PDB entry 6YWX | electron microscopy, 3.10 A resolution | chains A and 1 of the 83 polymer chains in the assembly

Chain A:
Molecule: 23S rRNA
Source organism: Neurospora crassa OR74A
Sequence (3464 nucleotides; numbered 1 to 3464 plus 28 insertion-coded residues; 28 numbers in that range are skipped by the numbering (no residue carries them; nothing is unmodelled there); the number before each row is that of its first residue; a row labelled like 1655A-1655Z holds insertion residues (1655A, then the next letters in order)):
     1 AAAUGUAAUG GAUAUAAAGC UUAUGUUUAU AUAUAUAGAC AUAUAUAAGU AUAUAAAGAG
    61 ACUACUACCA AUAGCUACAC UAUGUAUUAA GGAGAGUAUA ACUUAAUUUA UGUUUAUGAU
   121 UUUAUCAUAC CCCUAAAAAU GACACCGAGG AGCAAGGGUC GGGUUAGCAU CCUGGUUCGU
   181 ACACCUUGGU GACCUAGGCU AGUACCAGGU CCCCCUCUAA GGGACUUGUC CCCCUCUAAG
   241 GGACUUGCGU CGGUCCUAUC CUAGGCCGAA UAGGUGAAUA AAUACUUACG GACGGCCUUG
   301 GUCUGUCCUA GAGGUUAUCA ACAUAUGAAC UCUUAGAGAA AUUACUUAAU AAACGAAGUG
   361 AAUUGAAAUA UCUUAUUAAC UUCAGGAAAA GAAAUCAAAC GAGAUUCUAU GAUUAGUGUG
   421 AACGAAAAUA GAGCAGCCUA UUAAAAUAAG UAAAAUGGCU UUAAAGCUGU UUGAAUAUUG
   481 UGGGGAACCU UCCUCAAAGG CUAAAUAUAA UACAUGAGUU ACAGAGAAAA GUACCGUGAG
   541 GGAAAGCUUU GAAAUAGUAG UUUUAUAAGC AGCUCAAGCA AUAAGAAAGC GAGAGCGUAC
   601 CUUUUGCAUA AUGGGUCACC AAGUUAAUUU UAGAUGCGAG CGAAUUUAUU UAUGUUUUUA
   661 CUGAUUAAAC AAUAUAAUGA AUCAUAAUUA UUUUUGUAAC GAGUAUUAGU AUUAAAUCUU
   721 AAUUUAAUAU UAGUAUAAGU UUUCAGUAUG GCGGCUACAU AGCAUAAUCU AUGCAGCCAG
   781 CCAAUAAUUG GAUUUCCAAU CCAAUUUCGG UAAUAAAUAG AUGUGCAUAG UUAAACCGAU
   841 CAUUAAAAUA AUGAAUAGUG UCUAAAGUUA GACCCGAAGC CUGGUGAUCU UACUAUAGUC
   901 AGGACUAUAA AGGUCCGAAC GGGUUAUCGU UGCAAAGAUA UCCGAAGAAC UAUGGUAAGC
   961 GAGUGAAAGA CAACACUGAC UAGGAUAGCU GGUUUUCUGC GAAACCUAUA AUAGUAGGCA
  1021 AUUUAAGUAA CAUCUUAGUA GGUACAGAAC UUAAUCUCAG ACAAGAUGUA GAUUUUCAUA
  1081 CCUAUGUUUA GGUAUGAAAU GCAUUUUUUU UUGUAUACAU CGGGGGAUCG UGAAGAUUUU
  1141 AUCGGUGAGU AUGUAGACUC GGAAUGACAA AGAUGAAUCU UGAAUAAUCA GACAUAGAAU
  1201 GAUAAGGUUG UAUGUCAAAA GGGAAACAGC CCAGAACAAG AGUUAAGGUU CCAAAAUUAU
  1261 UAUUAAGUGA AAUAAAGAAA GUUUUUAUAU AAGUCGACAA GAAGAUGGGC UUGGAAGCAG
  1321 CCAUAAUUUA AAGAUCUCGU AACAGAGCAC UUGUUAAAUC UUAAAAGCAU CGAAAAUUUA
  1381 ACGGAUCUAA AUAAUAUACC GAAACCUUGU CCAUAUGUAA CAUUAGUAAU AAUAUGCUAU
  1441 UAAUGUUAUU UGAUGGGGUA GCAGAACGUU GAGUGAAUCU UAGAUUUUUU UUUUAUAACU
  1501 AAAUAUAGAU GAUAACUCAA GUGAGAAUGG UGACAUGAGU AACAAAAAAG AGUUUAAGGU
  1561 ACCUAAAAGG UAUCUUAGAG UCUCGCCUAA AGCUUAUGGC UACGUCAAGU AACGGCCUCU
  1621 AAGUUUAUAA UCUGAAGAUU AUGACGAUGA GAAAA
1655A-1655Z UAACGCGCAGAAGUGCGCUGCUUUGA
1656A-1656B UA
  1676 CUU
  1687 AUGGUACCAA CAUUUAAAAG UGAAAAUUGU GCAGGAAGGA UCAGUAUCCU UUCAUUCUUA
  1747 UGUGGGGGAG UGGACAAAAC UGAACAGAGU GUAUCUGAAC ACAGAUGAGU CCACACCCCC
  1807 CCCCAUGUAA UGAAUGAAUG ACAAACCGUA CCUAGAAUCU GAAACAAGUA AGCUAGUAGA
  1867 GAAUACGAAG GCGUGAAUGA GAUAACAAUC AUAAAGGAAC UCGGCAAACU AACUACCGUA
  1927 ACUUAGGGAU AAGGAGAGCU CAUUAGUCUC GAUUAAUACG AGUAAAAAGG AAGAAGCAUG
  1987 GAAUAUUGUU GUACGACUGU UUAAUUAAAA CAAAGCACUU UGCAAAAAGA CGAUAAGUCU
  2047 AAGUAUUGAG UGUGAUUUCU GCCCGAUGCC GGCUGGUUAA CGAAUUUUCU AAAUUGAAAA
  2107 AAAAUUUGGU UUCAGAGGAA CCCCCGGUUA AUGGCGGCCU UAGCGUGAGG GUCCUAAGGU
  2167 AGCGAAAUGC CUUGGCCGUU AAAUGCGGUC UUGCAUGAAU GAUGUAACGA UACAACAGCU
  2227 GUCUCUAUGA UUGACUCAGU GAAAUUGGAA UAACUGUGCA GAUACAGUUU ACCUCUAGUU
  2287 AGACGAGAAG ACCCUAUGCA GCUUUACUGU UACUAAUUAU UGAAUACGAU UCUGAAAAUU
  2347 UCCAGUGUAA AAGGUAAUCG AUAAGAUAUA AUUGAAACAC CUUUAUUUUU CUAUCGUAUU
  2407 AUUAAACCUU AAAUUAAGGA ACAAUUGUUA GAAGACAGUU UAUGCGGGGC ACAGGCCCCA
  2467 UAAAGAGUAA AUGGGUGUGU CUAAAAUUUA UAAAUUUAUG UUUGCAAUUU UUUAUAGUGA
  2527 UUAUAUAUCA AAUCAUCUUU AUGCUAUUCA UAGAGUGUAU UUAUUAUAUU CCUUGGGUAC
  2587 AGUAUAAAAA UUAUAUAUGU AUUAAUUUAC AUAUAUUUUU UCUAAGAAAU UAGGUAAGAU
  2647 UUUGUUUAUA GAGAAAUUAG AUGUAAAAAA AAAAUCUUAU GAGGGCGGUA UUUAAUAAUC
  2707 CGCUUCUAAU AUUUUUUUGU AGUUAUUAUU AUAAAUUUAA UAAUAAUCAU GUUUAUUACU
  2767 UAAAAAGCUU AAUGGCUUAA UCUUGCCUUA CUGUUUGAUU AACAACAAAU CUUACAGUCG
  2827 CGUAAGCGGG GCAUAGGAUC ACAAGAUACA AAAAGGAAAG AUCUUGGAUU UUUGGAAAAG
  2887 CUACGCUAGG GAUAACAGGC UAAUUUGCGC AAGAGUGUAC AAAAUGAGUG CGCGGUUUGG
  2947 CACCUCGAUG UCGGCUUGAC UAAUCCUCAU GGAUGCAGAA ACUAUGUAGG GUACGACUGU
  3007 UCGUCGAUUA AAAAGUUACA UGAGCUGGGU UAAAUACGUC GUGAGACAGU AUGGUUUCUA
  3067 UCUUCUAGAG GGAAUUAGAA UAUAAUAAGG AUUAACCUUU GUACGAAAGG AACAUGGGGU
  3127 ACUAUUGUUA UACCUAGUUG UAUAACAGUU UUAUUAACCU CUGGUUUACC UGUUGUUUAU
  3187 GUGCCUUAUA UUAAUUUCAU GUGUGAUGCU CCGCAAGGAU AUUACAGGGA UGUUACCGUC
  3247 ACUUGAGUAA AUACAAUAGC AUAAGCAUGG CAGGAAAGCU AAGUUAGUCA AAAAUAAGUG
  3307 CUGAAAGCAU AUAGGCACGA AAUUUACCUU AAGAUAUUUC UUAAAUAUAC GUAAGAAAAU
  3367 AUUACGUUAA UAGGCUUAGU UUGUAAUAAU CUAGAGAUUU UAAGGAACUA AGUACUAAUU
  3427 UUAUAAAAAA CUGAAUGAUU AAUAUAUCUU ACAUUUUC
Disordered / not traced: 1-4, 35-40, 121-309, 646-817, 1084-1089, 1433-1437, 1655A-1655Z, 1656A-1656B, 1687, 1728-1828, 1959-1963, 2493-2504, 2525-2528, 2561-2576, 2695-2703, 2738-2743, 2953-2957, 3135-3148, 3194-3231, 3460-3464
Metal / ion sites: K+ site 1 near A105 (its only coordinating residue here); Mg2+ site 1 near A328 (its only coordinating residue here); Mg2+ site 2 near A335 (its only coordinating residue here); Mg2+ site 3: A335, G336; Mg2+ site 4 near A367 (its only coordinating residue here); Mg2+ site 5 near G411 (its only coordinating residue here); Mg2+ site 6 near A415 (its only coordinating residue here); Mg2+ site 7: A448, A497; Mg2+ site 8: A453, G466; Mg2+ site 9 near A453 (its only coordinating residue here); K+ site 2 near A465 (its only coordinating residue here); Mg2+ site 10: A486, A2859; 110 more Mg2+ sites not listed; 28 more K+ sites not listed
Residues lining bound ligands:
  - NAD (nicotinamide-adenine-dinucleotide): A2755, G2757, U2759, U2760
  - spermine (SPM): G1248, U1249, U1250, C1251, A1270, A1271, C1382, G1383, G1384, U1392

Chain 1:
Molecule: Mitochondrial large ribosomal subunit YmL35
Source organism: Neurospora crassa OR74A
UniProt: Q7RXV8 (Q7RXV8_NEUCR); numbering as in UniProt (aligned over 1-449)
Sequence (449 residues; row label = number of the first residue in the row):
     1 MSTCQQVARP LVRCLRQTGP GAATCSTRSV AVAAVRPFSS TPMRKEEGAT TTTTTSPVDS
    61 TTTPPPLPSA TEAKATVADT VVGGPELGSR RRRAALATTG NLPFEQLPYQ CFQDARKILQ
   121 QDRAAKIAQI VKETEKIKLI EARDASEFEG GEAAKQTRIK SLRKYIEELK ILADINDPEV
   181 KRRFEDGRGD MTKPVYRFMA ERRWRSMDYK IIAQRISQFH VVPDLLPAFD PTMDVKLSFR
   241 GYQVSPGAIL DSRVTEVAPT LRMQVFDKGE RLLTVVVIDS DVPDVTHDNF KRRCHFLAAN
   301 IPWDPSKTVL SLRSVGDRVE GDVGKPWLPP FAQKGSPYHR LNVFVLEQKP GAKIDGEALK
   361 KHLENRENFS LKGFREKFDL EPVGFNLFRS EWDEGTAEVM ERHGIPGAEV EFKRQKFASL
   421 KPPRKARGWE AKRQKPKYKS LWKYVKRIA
Disordered / not traced: 1-82

Interface between chain A and chain 1:
Contacting residue pairs - 140 pairs, chain A then chain 1:
  U413(A) with Ser440(1), base contact
  A421(A) with Lys443(1), salt bridge to the phosphate; Tyr444(1), hydrogen bond to the phosphate
  A422(A) with Lys443(1), hydrogen bond to the base
  U629(A) with Pro436(1), hydrogen bond to the sugar; Lys437(1), hydrogen bond to the sugar; Lys439(1), phosphate contact
  U630(A) with Pro436(1), phosphate contact; Lys437(1), sugar contact; Lys439(1), salt bridge to the phosphate
  A833(A) with Arg447(1), hydrogen bond to the phosphate
  A834(A) with Arg447(1), salt bridge to the phosphate
  A850(A) with Lys413(1), hydrogen bond to the phosphate
  A851(A) with Lys413(1), salt bridge to the phosphate
  U852(A) with Lys416(1), salt bridge to the phosphate
  A866(A) with Lys437(1), sugar contact
  G867(A) with Lys437(1), sugar contact; Tyr438(1), sugar contact
  A1016(A) with Trp429(1), sugar contact; Arg433(1), phosphate contact
  G1017(A) with Gly428(1), hydrogen bond to the phosphate; Trp429(1), sugar contact; Lys432(1), salt bridge to the phosphate; Arg433(1), salt bridge to the phosphate
  G1018(A) with Arg427(1), hydrogen bond to the phosphate; Gly428(1), hydrogen bond to the phosphate; Lys432(1), salt bridge to the phosphate
  C1019(A) with Arg427(1), salt bridge to the phosphate
  U1181(A) with Pro423(1), sugar contact
  G1182(A) with Arg424(1), phosphate contact; Lys425(1), phosphate contact
  A1183(A) with Lys425(1), salt bridge to the phosphate; Lys435(1), salt bridge to the phosphate
  A1184(A) with Lys435(1), salt bridge to the phosphate
  U1185(A) with Lys437(1), salt bridge to the phosphate
  U2509(A) with Arg91(1), hydrogen bond to the sugar
  G2510(A) with Ala95(1), sugar contact; Thr99(1), phosphate contact; Gly100(1), hydrogen bond to the base; Leu102(1), hydrogen bond to the base; Leu107(1), base contact
  C2511(A) with Arg91(1), salt bridge to the phosphate; Arg92(1), hydrogen bond to the base; Ala95(1), base contact; Leu96(1), base contact; Thr99(1), hydrogen bond to the base; Gly100(1), hydrogen bond to the base; Arg182(1), hydrogen bond to the sugar
  A2512(A) with Glu86(1), base contact; Leu87(1), base contact; Gly88(1), base contact; Ser89(1), sugar contact; Arg92(1), phosphate contact; Arg182(1), salt bridge to the phosphate; Asp186(1), hydrogen bond to the sugar
  A2513(A) with Glu185(1), sugar contact; Asp186(1), sugar contact
  U2514(A) with Arg203(1), hydrogen bond to the phosphate
  U2515(A) with Arg203(1), salt bridge to the phosphate
  U2517(A) with Tyr242(1), phosphate contact; Gln243(1), hydrogen bond to the phosphate
  U2518(A) with Tyr242(1), hydrogen bond to the phosphate
  U2524(A) with Arg318(1), phosphate contact
  A2529(A) with Thr260(1), sugar contact; Arg313(1), salt bridge to the phosphate
  U2530(A) with Ser238(1), hydrogen bond to the phosphate; Gly241(1), phosphate contact; Arg262(1), sugar contact
  A2531(A) with Arg262(1), salt bridge to the phosphate
  U2532(A) with Pro85(1), sugar contact
  A2533(A) with Pro85(1), sugar contact; Gly88(1), sugar contact; Ser89(1), phosphate contact
  U2534(A) with Ser89(1), phosphate contact; Arg90(1), hydrogen bond to the phosphate
  C2535(A) with Arg90(1), salt bridge to the phosphate
  A2673(A) with Lys164(1), sugar contact
  A2674(A) with Lys160(1), sugar contact
  U2686(A) with Asn289(1), base contact; Phe290(1), hydrogen bond to the base; Arg292(1), hydrogen bond to the base; Asn368(1), base contact
  G2687(A) with Arg292(1), salt bridge to the phosphate; Ser370(1), hydrogen bond to the phosphate; Lys372(1), phosphate contact; Gly373(1), sugar contact; Glu376(1), sugar contact
  A2688(A) with Arg366(1), salt bridge to the phosphate; Ser370(1), hydrogen bond to the phosphate
  G2689(A) with Asn365(1), hydrogen bond to the base; Arg366(1), salt bridge to the phosphate; Glu367(1), hydrogen bond to the base; Asn368(1), base contact
  U2705(A) with His287(1), hydrogen bond to the base; Asn289(1), sugar contact
  A2714(A) with Glu376(1), sugar contact
  U2724(A) with Ala153(1), sugar contact
  G2725(A) with Thr157(1), sugar contact
  A2727(A) with Thr157(1), hydrogen bond to the sugar; Arg158(1), sugar contact; Ser161(1), hydrogen bond to the sugar
  G2728(A) with Arg158(1), salt bridge to the phosphate; Ser161(1), hydrogen bond to the sugar; Leu162(1), phosphate contact; Tyr165(1), sugar contact
  U2729(A) with Glu133(1), phosphate contact; Lys136(1), salt bridge to the phosphate; Tyr165(1), sugar contact
  U2730(A) with Gln129(1), phosphate contact
  A2746(A) with Lys136(1), phosphate contact; Arg143(1), hydrogen bond to the phosphate
  U2747(A) with Arg143(1), salt bridge to the phosphate; Arg158(1), salt bridge to the phosphate
  U2756(A) with Lys126(1), hydrogen bond to the base; Leu172(1), sugar contact; Ile175(1), sugar contact; Asn176(1), base contact
  G2803(A) with Phe417(1), sugar contact; Ala418(1), sugar contact; Ser419(1), phosphate contact
  A2804(A) with Ser419(1), phosphate contact; Leu420(1), phosphate contact; Lys421(1), phosphate contact
  U2805(A) with Lys421(1), salt bridge to the phosphate
  A2807(A) with Lys421(1), salt bridge to the phosphate; Pro422(1), hydrogen bond to the base; Arg424(1), hydrogen bond to the sugar
  A2811(A) with Arg427(1), salt bridge to the phosphate
  C2812(A) with Arg427(1), salt bridge to the phosphate
  A2820(A) with Arg414(1), sugar contact
  U2829(A) with Gln214(1), hydrogen bond to the base; Arg215(1), hydrogen bond to the base
  A2830(A) with Gln214(1), base contact; Arg215(1), sugar contact; Gln218(1), hydrogen bond to the sugar
  A2831(A) with Gln218(1), hydrogen bond to the sugar; Phe219(1), sugar contact; Tyr338(1), phosphate contact; Arg389(1), salt bridge to the phosphate
  G2832(A) with Tyr338(1), hydrogen bond to the phosphate
Also at the interface, not in a pair above, chain A (75 interface residues in all): U868, U2508, A2704, U2726, A2745, A2748, G2757, U2802, C2821
Also at the interface, not in a pair above, chain 1 (100 interface residues in all): Pro103, Phe104, Lys132, Glu149, Gly150, Ala154, Arg202, Asp224, Arg240, Asp284, Lys291, Val309, Ser311, Ala426

Overview:
Chain A and chain 1 form an interface of 75 and 100 residues respectively, with 41 hydrogen bonds and 31 salt
bridges. Among the polar pairs are A422(A)-Lys443(1), G2510(A)-Gly100(1) and G2510(A)-Leu102(1). Bound to
chain A: spermine and NAD. A335(A) and G336(A) coordinate Mg2+ site 3.
Here chain A is 23S rRNA and chain 1 is Mitochondrial large ribosomal subunit YmL35, both from Neurospora
crassa OR74A. Entry 6YWX (The structure of the mitoribosome from Neurospora crassa with tRNA bound to the
E-site) was determined by electron microscopy (same publication as 6YW5, 6YWE, 6YWS, 6YWV and 6YWY).
